6DWZ - chains A and G of the 8 polymer chains in the assembly; structure by X-ray diffraction, 3.20 A resolution.

Chain A:
Protein: Hermes transposase
Organism: Musca domestica
UniProtKB: Q25438 (Q25438_MUSDO); residue numbers follow UniProt; this construct covers 80-463, 484-612
Amino-acid sequence (517 residues; each row starts with the number of its first residue; note: 20 numbers in that range are skipped by the numbering (no residue carries them; nothing is unmodelled there)):
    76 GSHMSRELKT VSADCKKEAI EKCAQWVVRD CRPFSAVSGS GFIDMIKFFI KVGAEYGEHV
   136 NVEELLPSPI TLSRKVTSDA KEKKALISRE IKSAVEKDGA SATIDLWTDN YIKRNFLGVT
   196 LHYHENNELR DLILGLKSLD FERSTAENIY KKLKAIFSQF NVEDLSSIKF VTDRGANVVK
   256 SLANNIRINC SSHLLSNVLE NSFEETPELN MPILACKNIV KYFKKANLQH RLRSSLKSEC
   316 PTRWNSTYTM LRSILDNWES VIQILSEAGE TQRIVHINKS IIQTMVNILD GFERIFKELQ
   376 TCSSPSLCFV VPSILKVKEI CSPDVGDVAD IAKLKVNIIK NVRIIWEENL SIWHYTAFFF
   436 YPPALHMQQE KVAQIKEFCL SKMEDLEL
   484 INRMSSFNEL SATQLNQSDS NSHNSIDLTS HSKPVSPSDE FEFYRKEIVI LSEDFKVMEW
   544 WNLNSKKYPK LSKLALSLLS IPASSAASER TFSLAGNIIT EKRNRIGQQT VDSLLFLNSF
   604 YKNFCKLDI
Disordered / not traced: 76-80, 484-516, 610-612
Sequence notes: expression tag (76-79); conflict Gly-128 (Lys in Q25438); engineered mutation Ser-519 (Cys in Q25438)
From the paper describing this entry:
  - contacts within the chain: Arg-318/Trp-319, Arg-318/Glu-572 (salt bridge)
  - binding site for the 7-nt DNA strand: Asp-180, Asp-248
  - catalytic residues: Asp-180, Asp-248, Glu-572 (citing earlier work)
  - mutagenesis - H268A, H268F, H268Q, H268W, H268Y: abolished catalytic activity

Chain G:
Molecule: 26-nt DNA strand
Sequence (26 nucleotides; numbered 1 to 26; the number before each row is that of its first residue):
     1 CTTGTTGTTG TTCTCTGGGT CACGCG
Disordered / not traced: 26

How chain A and chain G interact:
Residue-residue contacts (18):
  Glu-139(A) / DG7(G)  phosphate contact
  Leu-141(A) / DG7(G)  phosphate contact
  Pro-142(A) / DG7(G)  phosphate contact
  Ser-143(A) / DG7(G)  hydrogen bond to the phosphate
  Ser-143(A) / DT8(G)  base contact
  Ile-145(A) / DT8(G)  base contact
  Thr-146(A) / DT6(G)  sugar contact
  Thr-146(A) / DG7(G)  hydrogen bond to the phosphate
  Arg-149(A) / DT6(G)  base contact
  Arg-149(A) / DG7(G)  hydrogen bond to the base
  Tyr-186(A) / DT14(G)  phosphate contact
  Lys-300(A) / DG19(G)  salt bridge to the phosphate
  Glu-584(A) / DC15(G)  sugar contact
  Lys-585(A) / DT14(G)  base contact
  Asn-587(A) / DC13(G)  hydrogen bond to the base
  Asn-587(A) / DT14(G)  sugar contact
  Arg-588(A) / DT12(G)  base contact
  Arg-588(A) / DC13(G)  sugar contact
Other interface residues (no listed pair), chain A (14 interface residues in all): Ile-187
Other interface residues (no listed pair), chain G (9 interface residues in all): DG18

Overview:
Chain A and chain G form an interface of 14 and 9 residues respectively, with 4 hydrogen bonds and 1 salt
bridge. Polar contacts include Arg-149(A)/DG7(G), Asn-587(A)/DC13(G) and Ser-143(A)/DG7(G). The paper reports
catalytic residues Asp-180(A), Asp-248(A) and Glu-572(A); H268A, H268F and H268Q of chain A, among others,
abolish catalytic activity; 5 substitutions were tested in all.
Here chain A is Hermes transposase (Musca domestica) and chain G is a 26-nt DNA strand. Entry 6DWZ (Hermes
transposase deletion dimer complex with (C/G) DNA) was determined by X-ray diffraction, deposited together
with 6DWW, 6DWY and 6DX0.
